Entry 1D4Y (X-ray diffraction, 1.97 A resolution); this record covers chains A and B.

# Chain A (and B)
Name: Protein (HIV-1 protease)
Source organism: Human immunodeficiency virus 1
Notes: EC 3.4.23.16; chain B of this document is another copy of the same molecule, construct and numbering; everything in this record applies to it too
UniProtKB: P03367 (POL_HV1BR); residues 1-99 here correspond to UniProt positions 69-167 (UniProt number = residue number + 68)
Sequence (99 residues; row label = number of the first residue in the row):
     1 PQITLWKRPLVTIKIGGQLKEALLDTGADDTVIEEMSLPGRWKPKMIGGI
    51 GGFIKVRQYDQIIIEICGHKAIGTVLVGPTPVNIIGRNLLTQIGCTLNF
Construct notes: engineered mutation Lys7 (Gln75 in P03367), Ile33 (Leu101 in P03367), Ile63 (Leu131 in P03367)
Ligand contacts: tipranavir (TPV; N-(3-{(1R)-1-[(6R)-4-hydroxy-2-oxo-6-phenethyl-6-propyl-5,6-dihydro-2H-pyran-3-yl]propyl}phenyl)-5-(trifluoromethyl)-2-pyridinesulfonamide): Arg8, Leu23, Asp25, Gly27, Ala28, Asp29, Asp30, Val32, Ile47, Gly48, Gly49, Ile50, Pro81, Val82, Ile84

# How chain A and chain B interact
Contacting residue pairs - 92 pairs, chain A then chain B:
  Pro1(A) - Leu97(B)
  Pro1(A) - Asn98(B)
  Pro1(A) - Phe99(B)  hydrogen bond (backbone-backbone)
  Gln2(A) - Thr96(B)
  Gln2(A) - Leu97(B)
  Gln2(A) - Asn98(B)  hydrogen bond
  Ile3(A) - Thr96(B)
  Ile3(A) - Leu97(B)  hydrogen bond (backbone-backbone)
  Ile3(A) - Phe99(B)  hydrophobic
  Leu5(A) - Thr26(B)
  Leu5(A) - Arg87(B)  hydrogen bond (backbone-side chain)
  Leu5(A) - Leu90(B)  hydrophobic
  Leu5(A) - Thr91(B)
  Leu5(A) - Cys95(B)
  Trp6(A) - Arg87(B)  hydrogen bond (backbone-side chain)
  Trp6(A) - Thr91(B)
  Lys7(A) - Arg87(B)
  Arg8(A) - Asp29(B)  salt bridge
  Arg8(A) - Arg87(B)
  Pro9(A) - Thr26(B)
  Leu23(A) - Gly27(B)
  Leu24(A) - Thr26(B)  hydrogen bond (backbone-side chain)
  Leu24(A) - Gly27(B)
  Leu24(A) - Leu97(B)  hydrophobic
  Asp25(A) - Asp25(B)
  Asp25(A) - Thr26(B)
  Asp25(A) - Gly27(B)
  Thr26(A) - Leu5(B)
  Thr26(A) - Pro9(B)
  Thr26(A) - Leu24(B)  hydrogen bond (side chain-backbone)
  Thr26(A) - Asp25(B)
  Thr26(A) - Thr26(B)  hydrogen bond (backbone-side chain)
  Thr26(A) - Leu97(B)
  Gly27(A) - Leu23(B)
  Gly27(A) - Leu24(B)
  Gly27(A) - Asp25(B)
  Asp29(A) - Arg8(B)  salt bridge
  Gly49(A) - Ile50(B)
  Ile50(A) - Gly49(B)
  Ile50(A) - Ile50(B)  hydrogen bond (backbone-backbone)
  Ile50(A) - Gly51(B)  hydrogen bond (backbone-backbone)
  Ile50(A) - Gly52(B)
  Ile50(A) - Ile54(B)  hydrophobic
  Ile50(A) - Thr80(B)
  Gly51(A) - Gly51(B)
  Gly51(A) - Gly52(B)
  Gly52(A) - Gly51(B)
  Ile54(A) - Ile50(B)
  Ile54(A) - Gly51(B)
  Cys67(A) - Phe99(B)  hydrophobic
  Thr80(A) - Ile50(B)
  Pro81(A) - Gly49(B)
  Pro81(A) - Ile50(B)
  Ile84(A) - Ile50(B)  hydrophobic
  Arg87(A) - Leu5(B)  hydrogen bond (side chain-backbone)
  Arg87(A) - Trp6(B)
  Arg87(A) - Lys7(B)
  Arg87(A) - Arg8(B)
  Arg87(A) - Pro9(B)
  Leu90(A) - Leu5(B)  hydrophobic
  Thr91(A) - Leu5(B)
  Thr91(A) - Trp6(B)
  Gln92(A) - Trp6(B)
  Ile93(A) - Phe99(B)
  Gly94(A) - Asn98(B)
  Cys95(A) - Leu5(B)
  Cys95(A) - Leu97(B)  hydrophobic
  Cys95(A) - Asn98(B)
  Cys95(A) - Phe99(B)  hydrophobic
  Thr96(A) - Gln2(B)
  Thr96(A) - Ile3(B)
  Thr96(A) - Thr96(B)
  Thr96(A) - Leu97(B)
  Thr96(A) - Asn98(B)  hydrogen bond (backbone-backbone)
  Leu97(A) - Pro1(B)
  Leu97(A) - Gln2(B)
  Leu97(A) - Ile3(B)  hydrogen bond (backbone-backbone)
  Leu97(A) - Cys95(B)  hydrophobic
  Leu97(A) - Thr96(B)
  Leu97(A) - Leu97(B)  hydrophobic
  Asn98(A) - Pro1(B)
  Asn98(A) - Gln2(B)  hydrogen bond
  Asn98(A) - Gly94(B)
  Asn98(A) - Cys95(B)
  Asn98(A) - Thr96(B)  hydrogen bond (backbone-backbone)
  Asn98(A) - Asn98(B)  hydrogen bond
  Phe99(A) - Pro1(B)  hydrogen bond (backbone-backbone)
  Phe99(A) - Ile3(B)  hydrophobic
  Phe99(A) - Leu24(B)  hydrophobic
  Phe99(A) - Cys67(B)  hydrophobic
  Phe99(A) - His69(B)
  Phe99(A) - Ile93(B)
Also at the interface, not in a pair above, chain A (37 interface residues in all): Thr4, Gly48, His69
Also at the interface, not in a pair above, chain B (35 interface residues in all): Thr4, Gly48, Pro81

# Summary
The interface between chain A and chain B involves 37 residues on one side and 35 on the other; the contacts
include 17 hydrogen bonds and 2 salt bridges. Polar contacts include Arg8(A)-Asp29(B), Gln2(A)-Asn98(B) and
Leu5(A)-Arg87(B). Bound to chain A: tipranavir.
Chain A and chain B are both Protein (HIV-1 protease) (Human immunodeficiency virus 1); the structure, HIV-1
protease triple mutant/tipranavir complex, was determined by X-ray diffraction together with 1D4S from the
same study.
